PDB entry 7NA8 | electron microscopy, 2.70 A resolution | chains A and B of the 5 polymer chains in the assembly

[Chain A]
Molecule: Guanine nucleotide-binding protein G(i) subunit alpha-1
From: Homo sapiens
UniProtKB: P63096 (GNAI1_HUMAN); residue numbers follow UniProt; this construct covers 1-354
Sequence (354 residues; each row starts with the number of its first residue):
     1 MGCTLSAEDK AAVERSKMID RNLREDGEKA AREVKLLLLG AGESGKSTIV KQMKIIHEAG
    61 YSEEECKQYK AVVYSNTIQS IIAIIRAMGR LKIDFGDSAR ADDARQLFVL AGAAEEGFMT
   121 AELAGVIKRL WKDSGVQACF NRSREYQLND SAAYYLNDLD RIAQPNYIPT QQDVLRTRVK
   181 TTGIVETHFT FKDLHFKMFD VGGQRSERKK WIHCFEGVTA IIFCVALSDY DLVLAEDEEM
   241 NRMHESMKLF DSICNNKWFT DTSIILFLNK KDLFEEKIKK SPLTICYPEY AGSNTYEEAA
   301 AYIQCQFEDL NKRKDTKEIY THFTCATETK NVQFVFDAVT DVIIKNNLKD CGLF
Not modelled in the structure: 1-4, 56-181, 234-240
Sequence notes: conflict Glu328 (Asp in P63096)
UniProt features mapped onto this chain:
  - region: Lys35 to Thr48 (G1 motif), Asp173 to Thr181 (G2 motif), Phe196 to Arg205 (G3 motif), Ile265 to Asp272 (G4 motif), Thr324 to Thr327, Thr329 (G5 motif)
  - binding site (GTP): Glu43 to Thr48, Ser151, Leu175 to Thr181, Asp200 to Gln204, Asn269 to Asp272, Ala326
  - binding site (Mg(2+)): Ser47, Thr181
  - modified residue: Arg178 (ADP-ribosylarginine), Gln204 (Deamidated glutamine), Cys351 (ADP-ribosylcysteine)
  - lipidation: Gly2 (N-myristoyl glycine), Cys3 (S-palmitoyl cysteine)
  - natural variant: Gly40 (G40C: In NEDHISB; G40R: In NEDHISB), Gly45 (G45D: In NEDHISB), Thr48 (T48I: In NEDHISB; T48K: In NEDHISB), Gln52 (Q52P: In NEDHISB), Ser75 (deletion: In NEDHISB; uncertain significance), Gln172 (deletion: In NEDHISB), Asp173 (D173V: In NEDHISB), Glu186 to Phe189 (deletion: In NEDHISB; uncertain significance), Cys224 (C224Y: In NEDHISB), Lys270 (K270N: In NEDHISB; K270R: In NEDHISB), Asp272 (D272G: In NEDHISB), Ala326 (A326P: In NEDHISB), 1 further natural variant entry in UniProt
  - mutagenesis: Gly42 (G42R: Abolishes switch to an activated conformation and dissociation from beta and gamma subunits upon GTP binding. Abolishes interaction with RGS family members), Glu116 (E116L: Enhances interaction (inactive GDP-bound) with RGS14), Gln147 (Q147L: Enhances interaction (inactive GDP-bound) with RGS14), Glu245 (E245L: Enhances interaction (inactive GDP-bound) with RGS14)

[Chain B]
Molecule: Guanine nucleotide-binding protein G(I)/G(S)/G(T) subunit beta-1
From: Homo sapiens
UniProtKB: P62873 (GBB1_HUMAN); residue numbers follow UniProt; this construct covers 1-340
Sequence (340 residues; each row starts with the number of its first residue):
     1 MSELDELRQE AEQLKNQIRD ARKACADATL SQITNNIDPV GRIQMRTRRT LRGHLAKIYA
    61 MHWGTDSRLL VSASQDGKLI IWDSYTTNKV HAIPLRSSWV MTCAYAPSGN YVACGGLDNI
   121 CSIYNLKTRQ GNVRVSRELA GHTGYLSCCR FLDDNQIVTS SGDTTCALWD IETGQQTTTF
   181 TGHTGDVMSL SLAPDTRLFV SGACDASAKL WDVREGMCRQ TFTGHESDIN AICFFPDGNA
   241 FATGSDDATC RLFDLRADQE LMTYSHDNII CGITSVSFSK SGRLLLAGYD DFNCNVWDAL
   301 KADRAGVLAG HDNRVSCLGV TDDGMAVATG SWDSFLKIWN
Not modelled in the structure: 1-4
Sequence notes: conflict Glu6 (Gln in P62873), Gln130 (Glu in P62873), Asp237 (Asn in P62873)
UniProt features mapped onto this chain:
  - modified residue: Ser2 (N-acetylserine), His266 (Phosphohistidine)
  - natural variant: Leu30 (L30F: In MRD42; uncertain significance), Arg52 (R52G: In MRD42), Gly64 (G64V: In MRD42), Asp76 (D76E: In MRD42; D76G: In MRD42), Gly77 (G77S: In MRD42), Lys78 (K78R: In MRD42), Ile80 (I80N: In MRD42; I80T: In MRD42), His91 (H91R: In MRD42; uncertain significance), Ala92 (A92T: In MRD42), Pro94 (P94S: In MRD42), Leu95 (L95P: In MRD42), Arg96 (R96L: In MRD42), 5 further natural variant entries in UniProt

[Chain A / chain B interface]
Contacting residue pairs - 54 pairs, chain A then chain B:
  Val13(A) - Asn88(B)
  Arg15(A) - Val90(B)  hydrogen bond (side chain-backbone)
  Arg15(A) - His91(B)
  Ser16(A) - Asn88(B)
  Ser16(A) - Lys89(B)  hydrogen bond (side chain-backbone)
  Ile19(A) - Lys89(B)
  Ile19(A) - Ala92(B)  hydrophobic
  Asp20(A) - Lys89(B)  salt bridge
  Leu23(A) - Gly53(B)
  Leu23(A) - Leu55(B)
  Leu23(A) - Lys78(B)
  Leu23(A) - Ile80(B)  hydrophobic
  Leu23(A) - Lys89(B)
  Asp26(A) - Lys78(B)  salt bridge
  Gly27(A) - Leu55(B)
  Thr182(A) - Asp118(B)
  Thr182(A) - Asn119(B)
  Gly183(A) - Leu117(B)
  Gly183(A) - Asn119(B)
  Ile184(A) - Trp99(B)
  Ile184(A) - Leu117(B)  hydrogen bond (backbone-backbone)
  Glu186(A) - Trp99(B)
  Phe199(A) - Trp99(B)  hydrophobic
  Gln204(A) - Leu117(B)  hydrogen bond (side chain-backbone)
  Gln204(A) - Asn119(B)
  Gln204(A) - Tyr145(B)  hydrogen bond (side chain-backbone)
  Ser206(A) - Gly144(B)
  Ser206(A) - Tyr145(B)
  Ser206(A) - Gly162(B)  hydrogen bond (side chain-backbone)
  Ser206(A) - Asp186(B)
  Glu207(A) - Asp186(B)  hydrogen bond (backbone-side chain)
  Glu207(A) - Cys204(B)
  Glu207(A) - Asp228(B)
  Lys209(A) - Asp228(B)  salt bridge
  Lys209(A) - Asp246(B)  salt bridge
  Lys210(A) - Tyr145(B)
  Lys210(A) - Met188(B)
  Lys210(A) - Cys204(B)
  Lys210(A) - Asp228(B)  salt bridge
  Lys210(A) - Asn230(B)  hydrogen bond
  Lys210(A) - Asp246(B)  salt bridge
  Trp211(A) - Leu117(B)  hydrophobic
  Trp211(A) - Tyr145(B)
  His213(A) - Lys57(B)
  His213(A) - Tyr59(B)  hydrogen bond
  His213(A) - Trp332(B)
  Cys214(A) - Tyr59(B)  hydrogen bond
  Cys214(A) - Gln75(B)  hydrogen bond
  Cys214(A) - Trp99(B)
  Phe215(A) - Trp99(B)  hydrophobic
  Phe215(A) - Leu117(B)  hydrophobic
  Glu216(A) - Lys57(B)  salt bridge
  Trp258(A) - Arg314(B)
  Trp258(A) - Trp332(B)  hydrophobic
Other interface residues (no listed pair), chain A (25 interface residues in all): Ala12
Other interface residues (no listed pair), chain B (31 interface residues in all): Thr87, Ser97, Ser98, Met101

[Summary]
Chain A and chain B form an interface of 25 and 31 residues respectively, with 11 hydrogen bonds and 7 salt
bridges. Polar contacts include Asp20(A)-Lys89(B), Asp26(A)-Lys78(B) and Lys209(A)-Asp228(B).
Chain A is Guanine nucleotide-binding protein G(i) subunit alpha-1 and chain B is Guanine nucleotide-binding
protein G(I)/G(S)/G(T) subunit beta-1, both from Homo sapiens; the structure, Structures of human ghrelin
receptor-Gi complexes with ghrelin and a synthetic agonist, was determined by electron microscopy together
with 7NA7 from the same study.
